Entry 4YCG (X-ray diffraction, 3.30 A resolution); this record covers chains B and D of the 4 polymer chains in the assembly.

== Chain B ==
Molecule: Bone Morphogenetic Protein 9 Growth Factor Domain
From: Mus musculus
Reference sequence: Q9WV56 (GDF2_MOUSE); residues 1-296 here correspond to UniProt positions 23-318 (UniProt number = residue number + 22)
Sequence (296 residues; row label = number of the first residue in the row):
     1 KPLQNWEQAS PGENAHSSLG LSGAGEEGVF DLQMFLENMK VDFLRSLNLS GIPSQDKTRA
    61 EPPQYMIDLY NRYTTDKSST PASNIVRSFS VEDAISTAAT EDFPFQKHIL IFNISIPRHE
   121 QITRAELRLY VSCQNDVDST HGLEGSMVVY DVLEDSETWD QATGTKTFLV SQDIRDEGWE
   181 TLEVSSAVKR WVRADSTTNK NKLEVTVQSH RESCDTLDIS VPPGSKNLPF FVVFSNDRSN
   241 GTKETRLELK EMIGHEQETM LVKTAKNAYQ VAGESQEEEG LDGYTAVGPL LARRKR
Disordered / not traced: 1-60, 259-296
Curated features (UniProtKB/Swiss-Prot):
  - glycosylation (N-linked (GlcNAc...) asparagine): Asn48, Asn113, Asn240
Disulfides: Cys133-Cys214
Glycans and other covalent adducts: N-acetylglucosamine (NAG) linked to Asn113

== Chain D ==
Molecule: Bone Morphogenetic Protein 9 Prodomain
From: Homo sapiens
Reference sequence: Q9UK05 (GDF2_HUMAN); residues 298-407 here correspond to UniProt positions 320-429 (UniProt number = residue number + 22)
Sequence (110 residues; each row starts with the number of its first residue):
   298 SAGAGSHCQK TSLRVNFEDI GWDSWIIAPK EYEAYECKGG CFFPLADDVT PTKHAIVQTL
   358 VHLKFPTKVG KACCVPTKLS PISVLYKDDM GVPTLKYHYE GMSVAECGCR
Disordered / not traced: 298-301
Curated features (UniProtKB/Swiss-Prot):
  - region: Ser380 to Tyr394 (Interaction with ENG)
Disulfides: Cys305-Cys371, Cys334-Cys404, Cys338-Cys406

== Chain B / chain D interface ==
Pairs across the interface - 44 pairs, chain B then chain D:
  Glu61(B) - Lys384(D)  salt bridge
  Pro62(B) - Ile324(D)  hydrophobic
  Pro62(B) - Lys384(D)
  Met66(B) - Leu382(D)
  Met66(B) - Pro390(D)
  Met66(B) - Leu392(D)
  Ile67(B) - Leu382(D)  hydrophobic
  Leu69(B) - Leu392(D)
  Tyr70(B) - Ala325(D)  hydrophobic
  Tyr70(B) - Pro326(D)
  Tyr70(B) - Ser380(D)
  Tyr70(B) - Leu382(D)  hydrophobic
  Tyr70(B) - Leu392(D)
  Tyr73(B) - Leu392(D)  hydrophobic
  Tyr73(B) - Tyr394(D)
  Thr74(B) - Ser380(D)
  Lys77(B) - Tyr394(D)  hydrogen bond (backbone-side chain)
  Thr80(B) - Tyr394(D)
  Pro81(B) - Tyr394(D)
  Asn84(B) - Leu392(D)
  Asn84(B) - Lys393(D)
  Asn84(B) - Tyr394(D)  hydrogen bond (side chain-backbone)
  Asn84(B) - His395(D)  hydrogen bond (side chain-backbone)
  Ile85(B) - Leu392(D)
  Val86(B) - Pro390(D)
  Val86(B) - Thr391(D)
  Val86(B) - Leu392(D)  hydrogen bond (backbone-backbone)
  Arg87(B) - Pro390(D)
  Arg87(B) - Thr391(D)
  Ser88(B) - Val389(D)
  Ser88(B) - Pro390(D)  hydrogen bond (backbone-backbone)
  Phe89(B) - Val389(D)  hydrophobic
  Glu244(B) - Lys393(D)  salt bridge
  Thr245(B) - Glu397(D)
  Glu248(B) - Lys393(D)  salt bridge
  Glu248(B) - Tyr396(D)
  Glu251(B) - Tyr383(D)
  Glu251(B) - Asp386(D)
  Met252(B) - Trp319(D)  hydrophobic
  Met252(B) - Tyr396(D)
  His255(B) - Trp319(D)  hydrogen bond (backbone-side chain)
  His255(B) - Trp322(D)
  His255(B) - Asp386(D)  salt bridge
  Glu258(B) - Ser321(D)  hydrogen bond
Also at the interface, not in a pair above, chain B (27 interface residues in all): Pro63, Asp76, Glu256
Also at the interface, not in a pair above, chain D (23 interface residues in all): Val381, Asp385, Met399

== Summary ==
Chain B and chain D form an interface of 27 and 23 residues respectively; the contacts include 7 hydrogen
bonds and 4 salt bridges. Among the polar pairs are Glu61(B)-Lys384(D), Glu244(B)-Lys393(D) and
Glu248(B)-Lys393(D).
Here chain B is Bone Morphogenetic Protein 9 Growth Factor Domain (Mus musculus) and chain D is Bone
Morphogenetic Protein 9 Prodomain (Homo sapiens). Entry 4YCG (Pro-bone morphogenetic protein 9) was determined
by X-ray diffraction together with 4YCI from the same study.
